PDB entry 6B9F | X-ray diffraction, 1.90 A resolution | chains A and B

Chain A (and B):
Protein: Atlastin-1
From: Homo sapiens
Notes: EC 3.6.5.-; chain B of this document is another copy of the same molecule, construct and numbering; everything in this record applies to it too
Reference sequence: Q8WXF7 (ATLA1_HUMAN); residues 1-446 here = UniProt positions 1-446
Sequence (457 residues; each row starts with the number of its first residue):
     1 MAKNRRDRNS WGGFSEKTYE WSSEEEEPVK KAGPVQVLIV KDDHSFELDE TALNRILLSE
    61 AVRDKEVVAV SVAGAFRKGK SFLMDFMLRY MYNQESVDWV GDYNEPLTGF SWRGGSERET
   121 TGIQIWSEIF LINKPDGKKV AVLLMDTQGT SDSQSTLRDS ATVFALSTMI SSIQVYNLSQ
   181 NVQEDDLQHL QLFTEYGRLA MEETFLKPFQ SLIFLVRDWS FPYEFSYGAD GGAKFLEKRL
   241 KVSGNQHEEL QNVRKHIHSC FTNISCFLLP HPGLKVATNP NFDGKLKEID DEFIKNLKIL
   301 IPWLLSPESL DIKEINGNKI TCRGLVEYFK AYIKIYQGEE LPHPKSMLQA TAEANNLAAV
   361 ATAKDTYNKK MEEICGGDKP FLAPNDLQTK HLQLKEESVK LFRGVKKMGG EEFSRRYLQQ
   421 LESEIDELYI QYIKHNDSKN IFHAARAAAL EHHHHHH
Disordered / not traced: 1-30, 442-457 (chain B: 1-30, 453-457)
Construct notes: engineered mutation Ser151 (Phe in Q8WXF7); expression tag (447-457)
Ion coordination: Mg2+: Ser81, Thr120 (together with GDP)
Ligand contacts:
  - tetrafluoroaluminate (ALF): Ala75, Phe76, Arg77, Lys80, Ser81, Arg118, Glu119, Thr120, Thr147, Gln148, Gly149
  - GDP (guanosine-5'-diphosphate): Ala75, Phe76, Arg77, Lys78, Gly79, Lys80, Ser81, Phe82, Ser111, Trp112, Arg113, Gly114, Thr120, Arg217, Asp218, His271, Pro272, Val276, Ala277, Phe282, Phe293
Reported in the primary citation:
  - disease-associated variants - F151S: abolished catalytic activity on GTP
  - disease-associated variants - F151S: increased binding to GTP
  - disease-associated variants - F151S: increased binding to GDP
  - disease-associated variants - F151S: abolished binding to Gpp(NH)p
  - disease-associated variants - F151S: unchanged binding to GDP AlFx
  - disease-associated variants - F151S (Tm change 5.2 degC): increased stability in response to GTP
  - catalytic residues: Arg77
  - binding site for tetrafluoroaluminate: Arg77
  - contacts within the chain: Leu157-Phe193 (hydrophobic contact), Phe164-Phe193 (hydrophobic contact), His189-Phe193 (hydrophobic contact)
  - conformationally variable residues (side-chain flip): Phe76, Phe193

How chain A and chain B interact:
Residue-residue contacts (158):
  His44(A) - His247(B)
  Ala75(A) - Gln183(B)
  Phe76(A) - Asn181(B)
  Lys78(A) - Gln180(B)
  Lys78(A) - Gln183(B)
  Gly114(A) - Phe221(B)
  Gly114(A) - Tyr223(B)
  Gly115(A) - Phe221(B)
  Gly115(A) - Tyr223(B)  hydrogen bond (backbone-side chain)
  Gly115(A) - Glu224(B)
  Ser116(A) - Asn181(B)
  Ser116(A) - Trp219(B)
  Ser116(A) - Phe221(B)
  Ser116(A) - Glu224(B)  hydrogen bond (backbone-side chain)
  Ser116(A) - Phe225(B)
  Ser116(A) - Arg239(B)
  Glu117(A) - Lys238(B)
  Glu117(A) - Arg239(B)  salt bridge
  Ser151(A) - Gln183(B)
  Ser151(A) - Glu184(B)  hydrogen bond (backbone-backbone)
  Ser151(A) - Asp185(B)  hydrogen bond
  Asp152(A) - Glu184(B)
  Ser153(A) - Glu184(B)
  Ser153(A) - Arg239(B)
  Ser153(A) - Arg254(B)
  Gln154(A) - Leu250(B)
  Ser155(A) - Leu250(B)
  Thr156(A) - His247(B)
  Thr156(A) - Glu249(B)
  Leu157(A) - Glu249(B)  hydrogen bond (backbone-side chain)
  Leu157(A) - Met347(B)  hydrophobic
  Ser179(A) - Gln180(B)  hydrogen bond
  Gln180(A) - Lys78(B)  hydrogen bond
  Gln180(A) - Ser179(B)  hydrogen bond
  Gln180(A) - Gln180(B)
  Asn181(A) - Phe76(B)
  Asn181(A) - Arg77(B)
  Asn181(A) - Ser116(B)  hydrogen bond (side chain-backbone)
  Gln183(A) - Ala75(B)
  Gln183(A) - Phe76(B)
  Gln183(A) - Lys78(B)
  Gln183(A) - Ser151(B)
  Glu184(A) - Ser151(B)  hydrogen bond (backbone-backbone)
  Glu184(A) - Asp152(B)
  Glu184(A) - Ser153(B)
  Asp185(A) - Ser151(B)  hydrogen bond
  Asp185(A) - Asp185(B)
  Asp185(A) - His189(B)
  Gln188(A) - Ser346(B)
  His189(A) - Asp185(B)
  His189(A) - Met347(B)
  Gln191(A) - Leu348(B)
  Leu192(A) - Met347(B)  hydrophobic
  Leu192(A) - Leu348(B)
  Leu192(A) - Met408(B)  hydrophobic
  Glu195(A) - Leu348(B)
  Glu195(A) - Met408(B)
  Glu195(A) - Gly409(B)  hydrogen bond (side chain-backbone)
  Glu195(A) - Gly410(B)  hydrogen bond (side chain-backbone)
  Leu199(A) - Lys406(B)
  Leu199(A) - Lys407(B)
  Leu199(A) - Met408(B)  hydrophobic
  Asp218(A) - Gln180(B)
  Trp219(A) - Ser116(B)
  Ser220(A) - Ala277(B)
  Ser220(A) - Thr278(B)
  Phe221(A) - Gly114(B)
  Phe221(A) - Gly115(B)
  Phe221(A) - Ser116(B)
  Tyr223(A) - Gly114(B)
  Tyr223(A) - Gly115(B)  hydrogen bond (side chain-backbone)
  Tyr223(A) - Thr278(B)
  Tyr223(A) - Pro280(B)  hydrophobic
  Glu224(A) - Gly115(B)
  Glu224(A) - Ser116(B)  hydrogen bond
  Phe235(A) - Ser116(B)
  Lys238(A) - Glu117(B)  salt bridge
  Arg239(A) - Phe76(B)
  Arg239(A) - Ser116(B)  hydrogen bond (side chain-backbone)
  Arg239(A) - Glu117(B)  salt bridge
  Arg239(A) - Ser153(B)  hydrogen bond
  His247(A) - His44(B)
  His247(A) - Thr156(B)
  Glu249(A) - Thr156(B)
  Glu249(A) - Leu157(B)  hydrogen bond (side chain-backbone)
  Leu250(A) - Ser153(B)
  Leu250(A) - Gln154(B)
  Leu250(A) - Ser155(B)
  Arg254(A) - Ser153(B)
  His271(A) - Leu274(B)
  Leu274(A) - His271(B)
  Leu274(A) - Asp290(B)
  Ala277(A) - Ser220(B)
  Thr278(A) - Ser220(B)
  Thr278(A) - Tyr223(B)
  Pro280(A) - Tyr223(B)  hydrophobic
  Asp290(A) - Leu274(B)
  Glu340(A) - Lys406(B)
  Leu341(A) - Lys406(B)
  Pro342(A) - Asn355(B)
  Pro342(A) - Lys406(B)
  Pro342(A) - Met408(B)  hydrophobic
  His343(A) - Thr351(B)
  Lys345(A) - Met347(B)
  Lys345(A) - Thr351(B)
  Ser346(A) - Gln188(B)
  Met347(A) - Leu157(B)  hydrophobic
  Met347(A) - His189(B)
  Met347(A) - Leu192(B)  hydrophobic
  Met347(A) - Lys345(B)
  Met347(A) - Met347(B)  hydrophobic
  Leu348(A) - Gln191(B)
  Leu348(A) - Glu195(B)
  Ala350(A) - Ala350(B)  hydrophobic
  Ala350(A) - Thr351(B)
  Thr351(A) - Ala350(B)
  Ala354(A) - Leu357(B)
  Asn355(A) - Pro342(B)
  Leu357(A) - Ala354(B)
  Leu357(A) - Leu357(B)  hydrophobic
  Ala358(A) - Leu357(B)
  Asn368(A) - Leu428(B)
  Asn368(A) - Gln431(B)  hydrogen bond
  Lys369(A) - Glu427(B)  salt bridge
  Lys369(A) - Gln431(B)
  Glu372(A) - Gln431(B)  hydrogen bond
  Glu372(A) - His435(B)  salt bridge
  Cys375(A) - His435(B)
  Gly376(A) - His435(B)
  Gly377(A) - Lys434(B)
  Gly377(A) - His435(B)  hydrogen bond (backbone-side chain)
  Gly377(A) - Ser438(B)
  Asp378(A) - Lys434(B)
  Lys406(A) - Leu199(B)
  Lys406(A) - Glu340(B)  salt bridge
  Lys406(A) - Leu341(B)
  Lys406(A) - Pro342(B)
  Lys407(A) - Leu199(B)
  Met408(A) - Leu192(B)  hydrophobic
  Met408(A) - Glu195(B)
  Met408(A) - Leu199(B)  hydrophobic
  Met408(A) - Pro342(B)  hydrophobic
  Gly409(A) - Glu195(B)  hydrogen bond (backbone-side chain)
  Gly410(A) - Glu195(B)
  Glu427(A) - Lys369(B)  salt bridge
  Leu428(A) - Asn368(B)
  Gln431(A) - Asn368(B)
  Gln431(A) - Glu372(B)  hydrogen bond
  Gln431(A) - Tyr432(B)
  Tyr432(A) - Gln431(B)
  Lys434(A) - Gly377(B)
  Lys434(A) - Asp378(B)  salt bridge
  His435(A) - Glu372(B)  salt bridge
  His435(A) - Cys375(B)
  His435(A) - Gly376(B)
  His435(A) - Gly377(B)  hydrogen bond (side chain-backbone)
  His435(A) - His435(B)
  Ser438(A) - Gly377(B)
Interface residues without a listed pair, chain A (90 interface residues in all): Arg77, Val182, Tyr196, Phe225, His256, Gly273, Asn279, Gln349, Glu353, Lys364, Lys439
Interface residues without a listed pair, chain B (89 interface residues in all): Tyr196, Glu203, Asp218, Phe235, Glu248, Gly273, His343, Pro344, Glu353, Ala358, Asp365, Lys439

Overview:
The interface between chain A and chain B involves 90 residues on one side and 89 on the other; the contacts
include 24 hydrogen bonds and 9 salt bridges. Among the polar pairs are Glu117(A)-Arg239(B),
Lys238(A)-Glu117(B) and Lys369(A)-Glu427(B). From the paper: the catalytic residue Arg77(A); F151S of chain A
abolishes catalytic activity on GTP.
Chain A and chain B are both Atlastin-1 (Homo sapiens); the structure, Human ATL1 mutant - F151S bound to
GDPAlF4-, was determined by X-ray diffraction together with 6B9D, 6B9E and 6B9G from the same study.
